9L5S - chains 6 and B of the 41 polymer chains in the assembly; structure by electron microscopy, 2.90 A resolution.

# Chain 6
Molecule: U6 snRNA
From: Chaetomium thermophilum (strain DSM 1495 / CBS 144.50 / IMI 039719)
Sequence (101 nucleotides; each row starts with the number of its first residue):
     1 GCCCUUCGGGGCAUUUGGUCAAUUUGAAACGAUACAGAGAAGAUUAGCAU
    51 GGCCCCUGCACUAAGGAUGACACGCUACUCAAAGAGACGCUACCAAUUUU
   101 U
Not modelled in the structure: 93-101

# Chain B
Molecule: Pre-mRNA-splicing factor SYF2
From: Chaetomium thermophilum (strain DSM 1495 / CBS 144.50 / IMI 039719)
UniProtKB: G0S5N3 (G0S5N3_CHATD); residue numbers follow UniProt; this construct covers 1-326
Amino-acid sequence (326 residues; each row starts with the number of its first residue):
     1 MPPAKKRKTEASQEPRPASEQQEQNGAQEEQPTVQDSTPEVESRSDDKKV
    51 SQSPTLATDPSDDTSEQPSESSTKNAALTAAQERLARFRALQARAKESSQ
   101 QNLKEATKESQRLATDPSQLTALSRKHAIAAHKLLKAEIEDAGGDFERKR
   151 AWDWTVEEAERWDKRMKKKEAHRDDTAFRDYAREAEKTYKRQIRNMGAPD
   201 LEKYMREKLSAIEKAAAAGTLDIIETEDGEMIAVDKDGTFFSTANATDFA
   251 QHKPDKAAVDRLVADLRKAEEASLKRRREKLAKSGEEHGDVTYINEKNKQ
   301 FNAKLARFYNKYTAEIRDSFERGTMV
Not modelled in the structure: 1-68
Ligand contacts: M7M (N,N,7-trimethylguanosine 5'-(trihydrogen diphosphate)): Glu-147, Arg-150, Trp-154, Glu-158, Ala-159, Trp-162, Arg-165

# Interface between chain 6 and chain B
Contacting residue pairs (23; chain 6 residue first):
  U76(6) / Lys-297(B)  hydrogen bond to the base
  A77(6) / Glu-270(B)  base contact
  A77(6) / Ser-273(B)  hydrogen bond to the base
  A77(6) / Leu-274(B)  base contact
  A77(6) / Arg-277(B)  sugar contact
  C78(6) / Ser-273(B)  sugar contact
  U79(6) / Tyr-181(B)  stacking on the base
  U79(6) / Glu-184(B)  sugar contact
  C80(6) / Thr-188(B)  sugar contact
  A81(6) / Thr-176(B)  base contact
  A81(6) / Arg-191(B)  salt bridge to the phosphate
  A81(6) / Arg-276(B)  hydrogen bond to the base
  A82(6) / His-172(B)  hydrogen bond to the sugar
  A82(6) / Arg-173(B)  sugar contact
  A82(6) / Thr-176(B)  sugar contact
  A82(6) / Arg-191(B)  phosphate contact
  A82(6) / Arg-194(B)  salt bridge to the phosphate
  A83(6) / Arg-173(B)  sugar contact
  G84(6) / Lys-169(B)  phosphate contact
  G84(6) / Arg-173(B)  salt bridge to the phosphate
  U91(6) / Arg-125(B)  base contact
  U91(6) / Lys-126(B)  base contact
  A92(6) / Arg-125(B)  hydrogen bond to the base
Also at the interface, not in a pair above, chain B (21 interface residues in all): Ala-122, Ala-128, Ile-129, Lys-187

# Summary
Chain 6 and chain B form an interface of 11 and 21 residues respectively, with 5 hydrogen bonds, 3 salt
bridges and 1 aromatic stacking contact. Polar contacts include U76(6)/Lys-297(B), A77(6)/Ser-273(B) and
A81(6)/Arg-276(B). Chain B binds compound M7M.
Chain 6 is U6 snRNA and chain B is Pre-mRNA-splicing factor SYF2, both from Chaetomium thermophilum (strain
DSM 1495 / CBS 144.50 / IMI 039719); the structure, Cryo-EM structure of the thermophile spliceosome (state
B*Q1), was determined by electron microscopy together with 9L5R and 9L5T from the same study.
